7JHJ - chains A and B of the 5 polymer chains in the assembly; structure by electron microscopy, 3.20 A resolution.

== Chain A ==
Name: Guanine nucleotide-binding protein G(i) subunit alpha-1
Organism: Homo sapiens
UniProt: P63096 (GNAI1_HUMAN); residue numbers follow UniProt; this construct covers 2-354
Amino-acid sequence (353 residues; each row starts with the number of its first residue):
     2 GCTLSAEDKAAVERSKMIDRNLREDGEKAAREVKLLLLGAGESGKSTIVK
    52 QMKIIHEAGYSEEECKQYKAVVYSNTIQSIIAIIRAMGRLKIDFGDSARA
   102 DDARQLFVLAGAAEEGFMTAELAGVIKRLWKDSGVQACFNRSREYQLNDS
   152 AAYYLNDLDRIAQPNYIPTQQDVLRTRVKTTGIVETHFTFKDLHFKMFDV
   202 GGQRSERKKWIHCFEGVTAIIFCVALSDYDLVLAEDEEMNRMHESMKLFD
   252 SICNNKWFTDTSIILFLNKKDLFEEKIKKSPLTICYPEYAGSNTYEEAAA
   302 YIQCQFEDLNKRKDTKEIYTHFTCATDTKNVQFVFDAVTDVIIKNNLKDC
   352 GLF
Unresolved in the structure: 2-3, 56-181, 234-240
UniProt features mapped onto this chain:
  - region: Lys35 to Thr48 (G1 motif), Asp173 to Thr181 (G2 motif), Phe196 to Arg205 (G3 motif), Ile265 to Asp272 (G4 motif), Thr324 to Thr329 (G5 motif)
  - binding site (GTP): Glu43 to Thr48, Ser151, Leu175 to Thr181, Asp200 to Gln204, Asn269 to Asp272, Ala326
  - binding site (Mg(2+)): Ser47, Thr181
  - modified residue: Arg178 (ADP-ribosylarginine), Gln204 (Deamidated glutamine), Cys351 (ADP-ribosylcysteine)
  - lipidation: Gly2 (N-myristoyl glycine), Cys3 (S-palmitoyl cysteine)
  - natural variant: Gly40 (G40C: In NEDHISB; G40R: In NEDHISB), Gly45 (G45D: In NEDHISB), Thr48 (T48I: In NEDHISB; T48K: In NEDHISB), Gln52 (Q52P: In NEDHISB), Ser75 (deletion: In NEDHISB; uncertain significance), Gln172 (deletion: In NEDHISB), Asp173 (D173V: In NEDHISB), Glu186 to Phe189 (deletion: In NEDHISB; uncertain significance), Cys224 (C224Y: In NEDHISB), Lys270 (K270N: In NEDHISB; K270R: In NEDHISB), Asp272 (D272G: In NEDHISB), Ala326 (A326P: In NEDHISB), 1 further natural variant entry in UniProt
  - mutagenesis: Gly42 (G42R: Abolishes switch to an activated conformation and dissociation from beta and gamma subunits upon GTP binding. Abolishes interaction with RGS family members), Glu116 (E116L: Enhances interaction (inactive GDP-bound) with RGS14), Gln147 (Q147L: Enhances interaction (inactive GDP-bound) with RGS14), Glu245 (E245L: Enhances interaction (inactive GDP-bound) with RGS14)

== Chain B ==
Name: Guanine nucleotide-binding protein G(I)/G(S)/G(T) subunit beta-1
Organism: Homo sapiens
UniProt: P62873 (GBB1_HUMAN); numbering as in UniProt (aligned over 2-340)
Amino-acid sequence (345 residues; numbered -4 to 340; the number before each row is that of its first residue; numbers below 1 keep their minus sign (Gly-4 is residue -4)):
    -4 GPGSSGSELDQLRQEAEQLKNQIRDARKACADATLSQITNNIDPVGRIQM
    46 RTRRTLRGHLAKIYAMHWGTDSRLLVSASQDGKLIIWDSYTTNKVHAIPL
    96 RSSWVMTCAYAPSGNYVACGGLDNICSIYNLKTREGNVRVSRELAGHTGY
   146 LSCCRFLDDNQIVTSSGDTTCALWDIETGQQTTTFTGHTGDVMSLSLAPD
   196 TRLFVSGACDASAKLWDVREGMCRQTFTGHESDINAICFFPNGNAFATGS
   246 DDATCRLFDLRADQELMTYSHDNIICGITSVSFSKSGRLLLAGYDDFNCN
   296 VWDALKADRAGVLAGHDNRVSCLGVTDDGMAVATGSWDSFLKIWN
Unresolved in the structure: -4 to 4
Construct notes: expression tag (-4 to 1)
UniProt features mapped onto this chain:
  - modified residue: Ser2 (N-acetylserine), His266 (Phosphohistidine)
  - natural variant: Leu30 (L30F: In MRD42; uncertain significance), Arg52 (R52G: In MRD42), Gly64 (G64V: In MRD42), Asp76 (D76E: In MRD42; D76G: In MRD42), Gly77 (G77S: In MRD42), Lys78 (K78R: In MRD42), Ile80 (I80N: In MRD42; I80T: In MRD42), His91 (H91R: In MRD42; uncertain significance), Ala92 (A92T: In MRD42), Pro94 (P94S: In MRD42), Leu95 (L95P: In MRD42), Arg96 (R96L: In MRD42), 5 further natural variant entries in UniProt

== Interface between chain A and chain B ==
Contacting residue pairs (45; chain A residue first):
  Val13(A) with Asn88(B)
  Arg15(A) with Val90(B), hydrogen bond (side chain-backbone); His91(B)
  Ser16(A) with Asn88(B); Lys89(B)
  Ile19(A) with Lys89(B)
  Asp20(A) with Lys89(B), salt bridge
  Leu23(A) with Gly53(B); Leu55(B); Lys78(B); Ile80(B), hydrophobic; Lys89(B)
  Gly27(A) with Leu55(B)
  Thr182(A) with Asn119(B)
  Gly183(A) with Leu117(B); Asn119(B)
  Ile184(A) with Trp99(B); Leu117(B), hydrogen bond (backbone-backbone)
  Glu186(A) with Trp99(B), hydrogen bond
  Phe199(A) with Trp99(B), hydrophobic
  Gln204(A) with Leu117(B); Asn119(B); Gly144(B); Tyr145(B)
  Ser206(A) with Tyr145(B); Gly162(B); Asp186(B)
  Glu207(A) with Asp186(B), hydrogen bond (backbone-side chain)
  Lys210(A) with Met101(B); Tyr145(B); Cys204(B); Asp228(B), salt bridge; Asn230(B), hydrogen bond; Asp246(B), salt bridge
  Trp211(A) with Leu117(B), hydrophobic; Tyr145(B)
  His213(A) with Lys57(B), hydrogen bond (backbone-side chain); Tyr59(B), hydrogen bond; Trp332(B)
  Cys214(A) with Tyr59(B), hydrophobic; Trp99(B)
  Phe215(A) with Trp99(B), hydrophobic
  Glu216(A) with Lys57(B), salt bridge
  Trp258(A) with Arg314(B); Trp332(B), hydrophobic
Interface residues without a listed pair, chain A (24 interface residues in all): Ala12, Asp26
Interface residues without a listed pair, chain B (29 interface residues in all): Arg52, Gln75, Ala92, Asp118, Met188

== Overview ==
The interface between chain A and chain B involves 24 residues on one side and 29 on the other; the contacts
include 7 hydrogen bonds and 4 salt bridges. Polar pairs include Asp20(A)-Lys89(B), Lys210(A)-Asp228(B) and
Lys210(A)-Asp246(B).
Here chain A is Guanine nucleotide-binding protein G(i) subunit alpha-1 and chain B is Guanine
nucleotide-binding protein G(I)/G(S)/G(T) subunit beta-1, both from Homo sapiens. Entry 7JHJ (Structure of the
Epstein-Barr virus GPCR BILF1 in complex with human Gi) was determined by electron microscopy.
